9JLM - chains A and B; structure by X-ray diffraction, 1.90 A resolution.

Chain A (and B):
Name: AtoB aldolase
From: Aspergillus ochraceus
Notes: chain B of this document is another copy of the same molecule, construct and numbering; everything in this record applies to it too
Chain sequence (150 residues; row label = number of the first residue in the row):
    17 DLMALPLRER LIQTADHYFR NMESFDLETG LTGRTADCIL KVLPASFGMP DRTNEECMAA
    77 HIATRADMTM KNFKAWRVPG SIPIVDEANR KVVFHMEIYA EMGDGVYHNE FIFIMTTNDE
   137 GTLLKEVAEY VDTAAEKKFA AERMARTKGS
Ion coordination: Ca2+ site 1: Glu44 (shared with His124(B), Asn125(B) of chain B); Ca2+ site 2: His124, Asn125 (shared with Glu44(B) of chain B)

How chain A and chain B interact:
Pairs across the interface - 55 pairs, chain A then chain B:
  Arg24(A) with Asp102(B), salt bridge; Asn105(B), hydrogen bond
  Leu59(A) with His111(B); Glu126(B)
  Pro60(A) with Glu126(B); Asp148(B)
  Ala61(A) with Glu126(B), hydrogen bond (backbone-side chain)
  Ser62(A) with Asp148(B), hydrogen bond
  Ile98(A) with Asn105(B)
  Pro99(A) with Asp102(B); Asn105(B)
  Ile100(A) with Asp102(B); Lys107(B); Val109(B), hydrophobic; Ile130(B), hydrophobic
  Val101(A) with Val101(B); Asp102(B), hydrogen bond (backbone-side chain)
  Asp102(A) with Arg24(B), salt bridge; Pro99(B); Ile100(B); Val101(B), hydrogen bond (side chain-backbone)
  Asn105(A) with Arg24(B); Ile98(B); Pro99(B)
  Lys107(A) with Ile98(B); Ile100(B)
  Val109(A) with Ile100(B), hydrophobic; Val109(B), hydrophobic
  His111(A) with Leu59(B)
  Glu126(A) with Leu59(B); Pro60(B); Ala61(B), hydrogen bond (side chain-backbone); Tyr146(B), hydrogen bond (backbone-side chain)
  Phe127(A) with Tyr146(B), hydrophobic
  Ile128(A) with Ile130(B), hydrophobic; Tyr146(B), hydrophobic
  Ile130(A) with Ile100(B), hydrophobic
  Tyr146(A) with Glu126(B), hydrogen bond (side chain-backbone); Phe127(B), hydrophobic; Ile128(B), hydrophobic; Tyr146(B), hydrophobic; Val147(B); Asp148(B), hydrogen bond (side chain-backbone)
  Val147(A) with Tyr146(B)
  Asp148(A) with Pro60(B); Ser62(B), hydrogen bond; Tyr146(B), hydrogen bond (backbone-side chain); Thr149(B), hydrogen bond
  Thr149(A) with Asp148(B), hydrogen bond; Thr149(B), hydrogen bond (side chain-backbone); Ala150(B), hydrogen bond (side chain-backbone)
  Ala150(A) with Thr149(B), hydrogen bond (backbone-side chain); Ala150(B); Lys153(B)
  Lys153(A) with Ala150(B)
Other interface residues (no listed pair), chain A (26 interface residues in all): Ala104, Ala151
Other interface residues (no listed pair), chain B (25 interface residues in all): Ala104

Summary:
26 residues of chain A face 25 of chain B across their interface, with 16 hydrogen bonds and 2 salt bridges.
Polar contacts include Arg24(A)-Asp102(B), Arg24(A)-Asn105(B) and Ala61(A)-Glu126(B). His124(A) and Asn125(A)
form the Ca2+ site 2.
Chain A and chain B are both AtoB aldolase (Aspergillus ochraceus); the structure, Crystal structure of
aldolase AtoB 1.9A, was determined by X-ray diffraction, deposited together with 8ZEC and 8ZED.
